PDB entry 3JB3 | electron microscopy, 3.10 A resolution | chains A and D of the 5 polymer chains in the assembly

== Chain A ==
Molecule: Structural protein VP3
Organism: Bombyx mori cypovirus 1
Reference sequence: Q914N6 (Q914N6_CPVBM); residue numbers follow UniProt; this construct covers 1-1058
Chain sequence (1058 residues; numbered 1 to 1058; the number before each row is that of its first residue):
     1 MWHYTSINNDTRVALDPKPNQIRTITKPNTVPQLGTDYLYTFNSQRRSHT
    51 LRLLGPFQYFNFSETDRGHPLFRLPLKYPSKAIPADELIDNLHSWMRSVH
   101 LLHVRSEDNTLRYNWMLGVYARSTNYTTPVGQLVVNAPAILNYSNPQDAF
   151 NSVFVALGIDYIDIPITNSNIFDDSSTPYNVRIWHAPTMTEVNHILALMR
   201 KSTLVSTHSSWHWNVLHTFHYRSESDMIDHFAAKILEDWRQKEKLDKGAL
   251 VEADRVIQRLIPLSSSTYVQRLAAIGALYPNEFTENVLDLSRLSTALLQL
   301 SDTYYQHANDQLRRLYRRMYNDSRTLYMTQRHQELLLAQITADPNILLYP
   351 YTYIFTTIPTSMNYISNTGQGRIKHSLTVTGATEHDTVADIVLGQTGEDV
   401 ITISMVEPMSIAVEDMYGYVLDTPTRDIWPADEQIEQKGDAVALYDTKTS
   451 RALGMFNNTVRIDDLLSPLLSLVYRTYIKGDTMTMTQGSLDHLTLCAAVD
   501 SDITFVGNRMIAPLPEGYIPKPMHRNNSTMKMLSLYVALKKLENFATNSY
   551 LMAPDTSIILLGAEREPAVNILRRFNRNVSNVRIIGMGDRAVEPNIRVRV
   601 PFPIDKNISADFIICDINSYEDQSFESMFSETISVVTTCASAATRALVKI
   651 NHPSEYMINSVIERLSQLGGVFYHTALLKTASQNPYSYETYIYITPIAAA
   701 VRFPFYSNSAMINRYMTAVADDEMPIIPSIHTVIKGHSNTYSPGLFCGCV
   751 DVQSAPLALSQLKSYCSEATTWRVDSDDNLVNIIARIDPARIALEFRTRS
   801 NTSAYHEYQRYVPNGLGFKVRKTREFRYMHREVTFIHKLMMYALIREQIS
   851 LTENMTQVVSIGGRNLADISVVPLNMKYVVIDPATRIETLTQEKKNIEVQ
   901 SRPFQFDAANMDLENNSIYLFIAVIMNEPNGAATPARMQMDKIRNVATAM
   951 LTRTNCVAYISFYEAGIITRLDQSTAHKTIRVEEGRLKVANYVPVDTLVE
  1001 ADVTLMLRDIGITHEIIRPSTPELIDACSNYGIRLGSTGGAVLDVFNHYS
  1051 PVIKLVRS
Not modelled in the structure: 1058
From the paper describing this entry:
  - binding site for the ligand GTP: His208
  - catalytic residues: His208 (proposed by the authors, not directly observed)

== Chain D ==
Molecule: Viral structural protein 5
Organism: Bombyx mori cypovirus 1
Reference sequence: C6K2M8 (C6K2M8_CPVBM); numbering as in UniProt (aligned over 1-448)
Chain sequence (448 residues; numbered 1 to 448; the number before each row is that of its first residue):
     1 MLQQPTGGYTTLEQFAFTIRNDGTNATPTQFLQLLSYEATENELVKKTIP
    51 TPETHLPSARNVPGNVYIEDAITQALFGISAQNVNAHGYFSRLSALALPN
   101 TSARLGLDGVIYNSETINIPFYDPAAVANFAATYAKLGNASTPRYRADMI
   151 DIYAHVGLELAGTDAERAAGVMPVKRAKFDSWEGSLISLSRDVVNWKILA
   201 FLIDLCSLEGEALRAFKTRNRDVFRMMLFIMSTAVAANVVNRKVTKRVDR
   251 VLEYIGVNSMRTAGRTATITYDLSRHEFAAKFLQLTFTRWNAASAMIRSM
   301 PDMHTPRTSITPAGENALVRHNRYMTENFKGLSPIALAQKKHEMMLHTHE
   351 IHSMDIDGSIKNMVERETVNKMNEIDAMNTAPWTEEFAEVEPTTVYERHQ
   401 IGTDPEQTQLISQDAAVIVHQASSDVDENEYGNSVSELTIDTQSDSVL
Not modelled in the structure: 293-448

== Chain A / chain D interface ==
Pairs across the interface (29):
  Thr190(A) - Pro143(D)  hydrogen bond (side chain-backbone)
  Thr190(A) - Arg144(D)  hydrogen bond (side chain-backbone)
  Thr190(A) - Arg146(D)
  Glu191(A) - Pro143(D)
  Asn193(A) - Asp148(D)  hydrogen bond
  His194(A) - Arg146(D)
  His194(A) - Met149(D)
  Ala197(A) - Met149(D)  hydrophobic
  Ala197(A) - Ile150(D)  hydrophobic
  Ala197(A) - Met260(D)
  Leu198(A) - Met149(D)  hydrophobic
  Leu198(A) - Leu273(D)  hydrophobic
  Arg200(A) - Ile150(D)
  Lys201(A) - Met260(D)
  Arg317(A) - Glu41(D)
  Arg318(A) - Glu41(D)  hydrogen bond (side chain-backbone)
  Arg318(A) - Asn42(D)
  Arg318(A) - Glu43(D)
  Asn321(A) - Glu41(D)
  Asn321(A) - Asn42(D)
  Asp322(A) - Asn42(D)
  Pro350(A) - Lys47(D)  hydrogen bond (backbone-side chain)
  Pro350(A) - Asp151(D)
  Tyr351(A) - Asp148(D)  hydrogen bond
  Tyr351(A) - Ile150(D)  hydrophobic
  Tyr351(A) - Asp151(D)
  Thr352(A) - Lys47(D)
  Tyr353(A) - Glu43(D)  hydrogen bond
  Tyr353(A) - Val45(D)  hydrophobic
Also at the interface, not in a pair above, chain D (16 interface residues in all): Tyr145, Thr262

== Overview ==
The chain A/chain D interface involves 16 residues from each chain; the contacts include 7 hydrogen bonds.
Polar pairs include Thr190(A)-Pro143(D), Thr190(A)-Arg144(D) and Asn193(A)-Asp148(D). The paper reports the
catalytic residue His208(A); a binding site for the ligand GTP at His208(A).
Chain A is Structural protein VP3 and chain D is Viral structural protein 5, both from Bombyx mori cypovirus
1; the structure, Atomic model of cytoplasmic polyhedrosis virus with SAM, GTP and ATP, was determined by
electron microscopy, deposited together with 3JAY, 3JAZ, 3JB0, 3JB1 and 3JB2.
